Entry 5NT2 (X-ray diffraction, 4.26 A resolution (low resolution: residue-level contacts below are approximate; hydrogen-bond / salt-bridge calls are withheld)); this record covers chains E and A of the 8 polymer chains in the assembly.

[Chain E]
Protein: Non-structural protein 1
Organism: Influenza A virus (strain A/Puerto Rico/8/1934 H1N1)
Reference sequence: P03496 (NS1_I34A1); residue numbers follow UniProt; this construct covers 1-230
Chain sequence (233 residues; row label = number of the first residue in the row; numbers below 1 keep their minus sign (Gly-2 is residue -2)):
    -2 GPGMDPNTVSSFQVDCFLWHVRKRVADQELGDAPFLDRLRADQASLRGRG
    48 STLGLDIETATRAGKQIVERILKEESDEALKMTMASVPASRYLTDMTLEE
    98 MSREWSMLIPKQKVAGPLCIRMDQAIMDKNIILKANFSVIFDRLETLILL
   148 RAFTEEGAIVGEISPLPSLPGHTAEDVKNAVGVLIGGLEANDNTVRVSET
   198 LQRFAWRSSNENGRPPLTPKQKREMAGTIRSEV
Unresolved in the structure: -2 to 2, 204-230
Sequence notes: expression tag (-2 to 0); engineered mutation Ala38 (Arg in P03496), Ala41 (Lys in P03496), Ala187 (Trp in P03496); variant Glu101 (Asp in P03496)
Swiss-Prot annotation at these positions:
  - region: Val180 to Thr215 (CPSF4-binding), Ala223 to Val230 (PABPN1-binding)
  - motif: Ile137 to Leu146 (Nuclear export signal)
  - cross-link (Glycyl lysine isopeptide (Lys-Gly)): Lys20 (interchain with G-Cter in ISG15), Lys108 (interchain with G-Cter in ISG15), Lys110 (interchain with G-Cter in ISG15), Lys126 (interchain with G-Cter in ISG15), Lys217 (interchain with G-Cter in ISG15), Lys219 (interchain with G-Cter in ISG15)
  - mutagenesis: Lys20 (K20A: No of ISGylation of band I form; when associated with K-41; K-217 and K-219), Glu96 (E96A: Complete loss of inhibition of RIGI CARD ubiquitination; when associated with A-97), Glu97 (E97A: Complete loss of inhibition of RIGI CARD ubiquitination; when associated with A-96), Lys108 (K108A: No of ISGylation of band II form; when associated with K-110 and K-126), Lys110 (K110A: No of ISGylation of band II form; when associated with K-108 and K-126), Lys126 (K126A: No of ISGylation of band II form; when associated with K-108 and K-110), Lys217 (K217A: No of ISGylation of band I form; when associated with K-20; K-41 and K-219), Lys219 (K219A: No of ISGylation of band I form; when associated with K-20; K-41 and K-217)
Reported in the primary citation:
  - mutagenesis - R35A: unchanged signaling
  - mutagenesis - Y89A/L95A/S99A: unchanged signaling in response to interferon response
  - mutagenesis - R140A (Kd 24.1 uM): unchanged binding to E3 ubiquitin/ISG15 ligase TRIM25 (chain A)
  - mutagenesis - L95A/S99A (Kd 125 uM): decreased binding to E3 ubiquitin/ISG15 ligase TRIM25 (chain A)

[Chain A]
Protein: E3 ubiquitin/ISG15 ligase TRIM25
Organism: Homo sapiens
Notes: EC 6.3.2.-, 2.3.2.27
Reference sequence: Q14258 (TRI25_HUMAN); residues 190-379 here = UniProt positions 190-379
Chain sequence (193 residues; row label = number of the first residue in the row):
   187 GPGSLSQASADLEATLRHKLTVMYSQINGASRALDDVRNRQQDVRMTANR
   237 KVEQLQQEYTEMKALLDASETTSTRKIKEEEKRVNSKFDTIYQILLKKKS
   287 EIQTLKEEIEQSLTKRDEFEFLEKASKLRGISTKPVYIPEVELNHKLIKG
   337 IHQSTIDLKNELKQCIGRLQELTPSSGDPGEHDPASTHKSTRP
Unresolved in the structure: 187-189, 363-379
Sequence notes: expression tag (187-189); variant Leu358 (Pro in Q14258)

[Chain E / chain A interface]
Pairs across the interface (6; chain E residue first):
  Met81(E) - His338(A)
  Thr94(E) - Glu326(A)
  Leu95(E) - Glu326(A)
  Glu96(E) - Ile324(A)
  Glu96(E) - Glu326(A)
  Glu101(E) - Lys320(A)
Interface residues without a listed pair, chain E (6 interface residues in all): Ser99
Interface residues without a listed pair, chain A (8 interface residues in all): Phe274, Leu281, Tyr323, Ile342

[Overview]
6 residues of chain E and 8 residues of chain A are in contact. Curated annotation (UniProt) lists 8
mutagenesis sites on chain E. From the paper: L95A/S99A of chain E reduce binding to E3 ubiquitin/ISG15 ligase
TRIM25 (chain A); R35A of chain E leaves signaling unchanged; 4 substitutions were tested in all.
Chain E is Non-structural protein 1 (Influenza A virus (strain A/Puerto Rico/8/1934 H1N1)) and chain A is E3
ubiquitin/ISG15 ligase TRIM25 (Homo sapiens); the structure, Complex of influenza A NS1 with TRIM25 coiled
coil domain, was determined by X-ray diffraction (same publication as 6FLM, 6FLN and 5NT1).
